Entry 7AIB (electron microscopy, 4.70 A resolution (low resolution: residue-level contacts below are approximate; hydrogen-bond / salt-bridge calls are withheld)); this record covers chains A and C of the 5 polymer chains in the assembly.

[Chain A]
Name: DNA mismatch repair protein MutS
From: Escherichia coli (strain K12)
Reference sequence: P23909 (MUTS_ECOLI); numbering as in UniProt (aligned over 1-853)
Amino-acid sequence (853 residues; numbered 1 to 853; the number before each row is that of its first residue):
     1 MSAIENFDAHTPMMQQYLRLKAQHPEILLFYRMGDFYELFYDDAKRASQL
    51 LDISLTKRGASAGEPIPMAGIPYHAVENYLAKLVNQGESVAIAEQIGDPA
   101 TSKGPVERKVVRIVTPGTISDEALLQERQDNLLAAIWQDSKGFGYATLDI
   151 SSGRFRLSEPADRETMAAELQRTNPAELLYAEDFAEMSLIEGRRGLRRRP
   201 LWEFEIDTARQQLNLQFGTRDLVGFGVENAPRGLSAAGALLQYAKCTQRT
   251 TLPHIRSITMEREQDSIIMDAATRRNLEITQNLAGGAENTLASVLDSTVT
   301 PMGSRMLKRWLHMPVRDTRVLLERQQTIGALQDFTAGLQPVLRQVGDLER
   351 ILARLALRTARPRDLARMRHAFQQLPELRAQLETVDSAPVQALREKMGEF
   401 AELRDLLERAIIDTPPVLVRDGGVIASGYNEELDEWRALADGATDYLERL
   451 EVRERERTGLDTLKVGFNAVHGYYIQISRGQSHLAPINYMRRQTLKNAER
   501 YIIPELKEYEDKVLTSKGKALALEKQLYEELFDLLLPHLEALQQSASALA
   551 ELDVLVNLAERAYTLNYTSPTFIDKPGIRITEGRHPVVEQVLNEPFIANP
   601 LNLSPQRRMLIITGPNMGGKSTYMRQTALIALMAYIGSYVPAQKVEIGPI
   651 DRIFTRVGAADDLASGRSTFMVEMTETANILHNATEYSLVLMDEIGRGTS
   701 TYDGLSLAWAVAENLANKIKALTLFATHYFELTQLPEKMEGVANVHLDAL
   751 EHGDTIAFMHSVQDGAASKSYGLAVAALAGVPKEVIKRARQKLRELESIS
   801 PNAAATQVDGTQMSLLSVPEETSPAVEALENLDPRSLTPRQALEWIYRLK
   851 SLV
Disordered / not traced: 1-127, 660-671, 801-853
Construct notes: engineered mutation Ala93 (Cys in P23909), Ser235 (Cys in P23909), Ala239 (Cys in P23909), Cys246 (Asp in P23909), Ser297 (Cys in P23909), Ser569 (Cys in P23909), Val711 (Cys in P23909), Arg835 (Asp in P23909)
Residues lining bound ligands: AMP-PNP (ANP; phosphoaminophosphonic acid-adenylate ester): Val588, Leu592, Glu594, Pro595, Phe596, Ile597, Asn599, Pro615, Asn616, Met617, Gly618, Gly619, Lys620, Ser621, Thr622, Arg625, His760
Curated features (UniProtKB/Swiss-Prot):
  - binding site (ATP): Gly614 to Ser621

[Chain C]
Name: DNA mismatch repair protein MutL
From: Escherichia coli (strain K12)
Reference sequence: P23367 (MUTL_ECOLI); residues 1-331 here = UniProt positions 1-331
Amino-acid sequence (351 residues; each row starts with the number of its first residue; numbers below 1 keep their minus sign (Met-19 is residue -19)):
   -19 MGSSHHHHHHSSGLVPRGSHMPIQVLPPQLANQIAAGEVVERPASVVKEL
    31 VENSLDAGATRIDIDIERGGAKLIRIRDNGSGIKKDELALALARHATSKI
    81 ASLDDLEAIISLGFRGEALASISSVSRLTLTSRTAEQQEAWQAYAEGRDM
   131 CVTVKPAAHPVGTTLEVLDLFYNTPARRKFLRTEKTEFNHIDEIIRRIAL
   181 ARFDVTINLSHNGKIVRQYRAVPEGGQKERRLGAILGTAFLEQALAIEWQ
   231 HGDLTLRGWVADPNHTTPALAEIQYFYVNGRMMRDRLINHAIRQAYEDKL
   281 GADQQPAFVLYLEIDPHQVDVNVHPAKHEVRFHQSRLVHDFIYQGVLSVL
   331 Q
Disordered / not traced: -19 to 19, 74-94, 126-131, 297-314
Construct notes: initiating methionine (-19); expression tag (-18 to 0); engineered mutation Ser61 (Cys in P23367), Cys131 (Asn in P23367), Leu216 (Cys in P23367), Phe256 (Cys in P23367), Tyr276 (Cys in P23367)

[Interface between chain A and chain C]
Pairs across the interface - 24 pairs, chain A then chain C:
  Gln332(A) with Arg200(C); Arg210(C)
  Asp333(A) with Arg210(C)
  Tyr563(A) with Gln198(C); Arg200(C); Arg210(C)
  Thr564(A) with Gln198(C)
  Asn593(A) with Arg55(C); Arg57(C)
  Glu594(A) with Ala138(C)
  Pro595(A) with Arg57(C); His139(C); Pro140(C)
  Ile597(A) with His139(C); Pro140(C)
  Leu750(A) with Glu119(C)
  His752(A) with Glu119(C); Trp121(C); Pro136(C)
  Thr755(A) with Lys135(C)
  Ala757(A) with Pro136(C); Ala137(C)
  Phe758(A) with Ala138(C)
  Met759(A) with Arg113(C)
Interface residues without a listed pair, chain A (16 interface residues in all): Ile756, His760
Interface residues without a listed pair, chain C (16 interface residues in all): Gln118, Ile195

[Overview]
The chain A/chain C interface involves 16 residues from each chain. Chain A binds AMP-PNP. From UniProt: 8
ATP-binding residues on chain A.
Chain A is DNA mismatch repair protein MutS and chain C is DNA mismatch repair protein MutL, both from
Escherichia coli (strain K12); the structure, MutS-MutL in clamp state, was determined by electron microscopy,
deposited together with 7AI5, 7AI6, 7AI7 and 7AIC.
